Entry 7OL9 (X-ray diffraction, 2.90 A resolution); this record covers chains A and B of the 4 polymer chains in the assembly.

[Chain A (and B)]
Protein: Nucleoid occlusion protein
Organism: Bacillus subtilis (strain 168)
Notes: chain B of this document is another copy of the same molecule, construct and numbering; everything in this record applies to it too
UniProt: P37524 (NOC_BACSU); numbering as in UniProt (aligned over 1-242)
Amino-acid sequence (255 residues; each row starts with the number of its first residue):
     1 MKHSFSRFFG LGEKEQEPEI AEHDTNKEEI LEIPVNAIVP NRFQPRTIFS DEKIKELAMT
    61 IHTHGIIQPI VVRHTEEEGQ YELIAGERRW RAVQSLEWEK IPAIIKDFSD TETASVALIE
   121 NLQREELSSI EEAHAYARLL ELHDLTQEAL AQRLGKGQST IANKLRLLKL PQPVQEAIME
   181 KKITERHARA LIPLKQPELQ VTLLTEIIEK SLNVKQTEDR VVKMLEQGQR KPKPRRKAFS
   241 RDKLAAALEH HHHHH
Not modelled in the structure: 1-29, 231-255 (chain B: 1-27, 231-255)
Sequence notes: expression tag (243-255)
Curated features (UniProtKB/Swiss-Prot):
  - DNA-binding region: Glu148 to Leu167 (H-T-H motif)
What the authors report for this chain:
  - self-association interface (contacts with another copy of this molecule); pairs are residue here / residue on that copy: Glu112-His143

[Chain A / chain B interface]
Contacting residue pairs (39; chain A residue first):
  Arg42(A) with Gln152(B); Arg153(B)
  Phe43(A) with Leu145(B), hydrophobic; Ala149(B); Gln152(B); Arg153(B)
  Pro45(A) with Gln152(B)
  Glu76(A) with Arg153(B), salt bridge
  Ala114(A) with Arg138(B)
  Ser115(A) with Leu139(B); His143(B), hydrogen bond
  Leu118(A) with Ala135(B), hydrophobic; Arg138(B)
  Ile119(A) with Leu139(B), hydrophobic; Arg153(B); Leu154(B), hydrophobic
  Asn121(A) with Leu127(B)
  Leu122(A) with Glu132(B); Ala135(B), hydrophobic; Tyr136(B), hydrophobic; Leu139(B), hydrophobic; Leu154(B), hydrophobic
  Gln123(A) with Arg153(B), hydrogen bond (side chain-backbone); Leu154(B)
  Glu125(A) with Arg124(B)
  Glu126(A) with Arg124(B); Glu126(B)
  Leu127(A) with Asn121(B); Arg124(B)
  Ala135(A) with Leu118(B), hydrophobic; Leu122(B), hydrophobic
  Tyr136(A) with Leu122(B), hydrophobic
  Arg138(A) with Leu118(B)
  Leu139(A) with Ser115(B); Ile119(B), hydrophobic; Leu122(B), hydrophobic
  His143(A) with Glu112(B); Ser115(B), hydrogen bond
  Arg153(A) with Gln123(B), hydrogen bond (backbone-side chain)
Also at the interface, not in a pair above, chain A (25 interface residues in all): Gln44, Glu120, Glu132, Leu142, Leu154
Also at the interface, not in a pair above, chain B (22 interface residues in all): Thr111

[Overview]
The interface between chain A and chain B involves 25 residues on one side and 22 on the other; the contacts
include 4 hydrogen bonds and 1 salt bridge. Polar pairs include Glu76(A)-Arg153(B), Ser115(A)-His143(B) and
Gln123(A)-Arg153(B). From the paper: a self-association interface involving Glu112(A) and His143(A).
Both chains are Nucleoid occlusion protein (Bacillus subtilis (strain 168)). Entry 7OL9 (Crystal structure of
C-terminally truncated Bacillus subtilis nucleoid occlusion protein (Noc) complexed to the Noc-binding site
...) was determined by X-ray diffraction.
